PDB entry 7OUT | X-ray diffraction, 3.20 A resolution | chains C and D of the 4 polymer chains in the assembly

[Chain C]
Protein: Reverse transcriptase/ribonuclease H
From: Human immunodeficiency virus type 1 group M subtype B (isolate BH10)
Notes: EC 2.7.7.49, 2.7.7.7, 3.1.26.13, 3.1.13.2
UniProtKB: P03366 (POL_HV1B1); residues 1-554 here correspond to UniProt positions 600-1153 (UniProt number = residue number + 599)
Sequence (556 residues; numbered -1 to 554; the number before each row is that of its first residue; numbers below 1 keep their minus sign (Met-1 is residue -1)):
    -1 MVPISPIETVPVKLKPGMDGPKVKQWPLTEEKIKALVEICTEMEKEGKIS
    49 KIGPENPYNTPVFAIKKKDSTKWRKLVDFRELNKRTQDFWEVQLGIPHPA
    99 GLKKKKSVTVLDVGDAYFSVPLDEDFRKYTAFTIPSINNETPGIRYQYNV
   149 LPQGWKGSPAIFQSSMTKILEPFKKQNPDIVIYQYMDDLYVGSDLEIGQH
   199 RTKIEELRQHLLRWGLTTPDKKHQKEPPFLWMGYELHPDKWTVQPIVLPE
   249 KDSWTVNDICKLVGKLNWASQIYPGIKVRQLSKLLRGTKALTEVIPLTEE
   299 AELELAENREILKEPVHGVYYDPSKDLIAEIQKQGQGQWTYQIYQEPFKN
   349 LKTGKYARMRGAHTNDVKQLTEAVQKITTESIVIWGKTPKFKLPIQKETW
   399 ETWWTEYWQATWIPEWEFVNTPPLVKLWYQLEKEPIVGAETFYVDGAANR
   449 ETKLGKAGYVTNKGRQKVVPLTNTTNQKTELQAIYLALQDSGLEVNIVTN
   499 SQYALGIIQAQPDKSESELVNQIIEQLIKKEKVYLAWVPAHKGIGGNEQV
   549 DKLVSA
Not modelled in the structure: -1
Sequence notes: initiating methionine (-1); expression tag (0); conflict Cys258 (Gln857 in P03366), Ser280 (Cys879 in P03366), Asn498 (Asp1097 in P03366)
Curated features (UniProtKB/Swiss-Prot):
  - region: Phe227 to His235 (RT 'primer grip')
  - motif: Trp398 to Trp414 (Tryptophan repeat motif)
  - binding site (Mg(2+)): Asp110, Asp185, Asp186, Asp443, Glu478, Asp549
  - site: Trp401 (Essential for RT p66/p51 heterodimerization), Trp414 (Essential for RT p66/p51 heterodimerization), Phe440, Tyr441 (Cleavage)

[Chain D]
Protein: Reverse transcriptase/ribonuclease H
From: Human immunodeficiency virus type 1 group M subtype B (isolate BH10)
Notes: EC 2.7.7.49, 2.7.7.7, 3.1.26.13, 3.1.13.2
UniProtKB: P03366 (POL_HV1B1); residues 1-428 here correspond to UniProt positions 600-1027 (UniProt number = residue number + 599)
Sequence (428 residues; each row starts with the number of its first residue):
     1 PISPIETVPVKLKPGMDGPKVKQWPLTEEKIKALVEICTEMEKEGKISKI
    51 GPENPYNTPVFAIKKKDSTKWRKLVDFRELNKRTQDFWEVQLGIPHPAGL
   101 KKKKSVTVLDVGDAYFSVPLDEDFRKYTAFTIPSINNETPGIRYQYNVLP
   151 QGWKGSPAIFQSSMTKILEPFKKQNPDIVIYQYMDDLYVGSDLEIGQHRT
   201 KIEELRQHLLRWGLTTPDKKHQKEPPFLWMGYELHPDKWTVQPIVLPEKD
   251 SWTVNDIQKLVGKLNWASQIYPGIKVRQLSKLLRGTKALTEVIPLTEEAE
   301 LELAENREILKEPVHGVYYDPSKDLIAEIQKQGQGQWTYQIYQEPFKNLK
   351 TGKYARMRGAHTNDVKQLTEAVQKITTESIVIWGKTPKFKLPIQKETWET
   401 WWTEYWQATWIPEWEFVNTPPLVKLWYQ
Not modelled in the structure: 1-3, 215-228
Sequence notes: conflict Ser280 (Cys879 in P03366)
Curated features (UniProtKB/Swiss-Prot):
  - region: Phe227 to His235 (RT 'primer grip')
  - motif: Trp398 to Trp414 (Tryptophan repeat motif)
  - binding site (Mg(2+)): Asp110, Asp185, Asp186
  - site (Essential for RT p66/p51 heterodimerization): Trp401, Trp414

[Chain C / chain D interface]
Residue-residue contacts (117):
  Val8(C) - Glu53(D)
  Pro9(C) - Glu53(D)
  Gln85(C) - Glu53(D)  hydrogen bond (side chain-backbone)
  Asp86(C) - Lys20(D)  salt bridge
  Asp86(C) - Pro55(D)
  Phe87(C) - Pro52(D)
  Phe87(C) - Glu53(D)
  Trp88(C) - Val21(D)
  Trp88(C) - Lys22(D)
  Trp88(C) - Pro52(D)  hydrogen bond (backbone-backbone)
  Trp88(C) - Asn54(D)
  Trp88(C) - Pro55(D)
  Trp88(C) - Asn57(D)
  Trp88(C) - Thr131(D)
  Trp88(C) - Arg143(D)
  Val90(C) - Pro140(D)
  Val90(C) - Gly141(D)  hydrogen bond (backbone-backbone)
  Val90(C) - Arg143(D)
  Gln91(C) - Pro140(D)
  Leu92(C) - Pro133(D)  hydrophobic
  Leu92(C) - Asn137(D)
  Gly93(C) - Asn137(D)  hydrogen bond (backbone-side chain)
  Ile94(C) - Asn137(D)
  Pro95(C) - Asn136(D)
  Pro95(C) - Asn137(D)
  His96(C) - Asn136(D)  hydrogen bond (backbone-side chain)
  Gly99(C) - Asn136(D)
  Ala158(C) - Pro52(D)
  Ser162(C) - Pro52(D)
  Thr165(C) - Pro140(D)
  Glu169(C) - Lys49(D)  salt bridge
  Lys172(C) - Thr139(D)
  Ile180(C) - Glu138(D)
  Tyr181(C) - Asn136(D)
  Tyr181(C) - Glu138(D)
  Gln182(C) - Glu138(D)  hydrogen bond (backbone-backbone)
  Gln182(C) - Pro140(D)
  Gln373(C) - Glu396(D)
  Gln373(C) - Thr397(D)  hydrogen bond
  Thr376(C) - Thr400(D)
  Thr376(C) - Trp401(D)
  Ile380(C) - Leu26(D)
  Ile380(C) - Thr27(D)
  Val381(C) - Pro25(D)  hydrophobic
  Val381(C) - Ile135(D)
  Val381(C) - Asn136(D)  hydrogen bond (backbone-backbone)
  Val381(C) - Asn137(D)
  Ile382(C) - Ile135(D)
  Ile382(C) - Asn136(D)
  Trp383(C) - Ile135(D)
  Gly384(C) - Thr27(D)
  Gly384(C) - Glu28(D)  hydrogen bond (backbone-backbone)
  Gly384(C) - Ile135(D)
  Thr386(C) - Trp401(D)
  Trp402(C) - Lys331(D)  hydrogen bond (backbone-side chain)
  Trp402(C) - His361(D)
  Trp402(C) - Thr362(D)
  Trp402(C) - Asp364(D)
  Tyr405(C) - Lys331(D)  hydrogen bond (backbone-side chain)
  Trp406(C) - Lys331(D)
  Trp406(C) - Asn418(D)  hydrogen bond
  Trp406(C) - Thr419(D)
  Trp406(C) - Pro420(D)
  Trp406(C) - Pro421(D)
  Gln407(C) - Lys331(D)  hydrogen bond (backbone-side chain)
  Gln407(C) - Pro392(D)
  Gln407(C) - Ile393(D)
  Gln407(C) - Gln394(D)
  Gln407(C) - Val417(D)  hydrogen bond (side chain-backbone)
  Gln407(C) - Asn418(D)
  Ala408(C) - Leu368(D)  hydrophobic
  Ala408(C) - Pro392(D)  hydrogen bond (backbone-backbone)
  Ala408(C) - Ile393(D)
  Thr409(C) - Asp364(D)
  Trp410(C) - Thr362(D)  hydrogen bond (side chain-backbone)
  Trp410(C) - Asn363(D)
  Trp410(C) - Trp401(D)  hydrophobic
  Trp410(C) - Tyr405(D)
  Pro412(C) - Trp401(D)
  Pro433(C) - Asn255(D)
  Pro433(C) - Leu289(D)  hydrophobic
  Pro433(C) - Thr290(D)
  Ile434(C) - Thr290(D)
  Val435(C) - Thr290(D)
  Thr439(C) - Ala288(D)
  Thr439(C) - Leu289(D)  hydrogen bond (side chain-backbone)
  Tyr441(C) - Gln258(D)
  Tyr441(C) - Thr286(D)
  Tyr441(C) - Lys287(D)  hydrogen bond (side chain-backbone)
  Val458(C) - Thr286(D)
  Thr459(C) - Thr286(D)
  Asn460(C) - Thr286(D)
  Asn460(C) - Lys287(D)
  Asn460(C) - Ala288(D)
  Asn494(C) - Leu289(D)
  Val496(C) - Gln258(D)
  Val496(C) - Leu289(D)  hydrophobic
  Gln500(C) - Trp266(D)
  Gly504(C) - Pro420(D)
  Gln507(C) - Pro421(D)
  Tyr532(C) - Asn255(D)  hydrogen bond
  Tyr532(C) - Leu289(D)  hydrophobic
  Val536(C) - Gln258(D)
  Pro537(C) - Gly262(D)
  Pro537(C) - Asn265(D)
  Lys540(C) - Asn265(D)
  Lys540(C) - Arg277(D)
  Lys540(C) - Ser280(D)
  Gly541(C) - Ser280(D)
  Gly541(C) - Leu283(D)
  Ile542(C) - Val261(D)  hydrophobic
  Ile542(C) - Leu283(D)
  Gly543(C) - Leu283(D)  hydrogen bond (backbone-backbone)
  Gly543(C) - Arg284(D)
  Gly543(C) - Gly285(D)
  Gly544(C) - Thr286(D)
  Gln547(C) - Arg284(D)  hydrogen bond (side chain-backbone)
Other interface residues (no listed pair), chain C (68 interface residues in all): Leu100, Ile159, Gln161, Arg358, Thr377, Thr403, Ala534, Trp535
Other interface residues (no listed pair), chain D (67 interface residues in all): Ile50, Gly51, Val254, Lys259, Val276, Gly333, Trp337, Val365, Val423

[In short]
68 residues of chain C face 67 of chain D across their interface; the contacts include 21 hydrogen bonds and 2
salt bridges. Among the polar pairs are Asp86(C)-Lys20(D), Glu169(C)-Lys49(D) and Gln85(C)-Glu53(D).
Chain C is Reverse transcriptase/ribonuclease H and chain D is Reverse transcriptase/ribonuclease H, both from
Human immunodeficiency virus type 1 group M subtype B (isolate BH10); the structure, HIV-1 reverse
transcriptase complex with DNA and inhibitor rmc-264, was determined by X-ray diffraction together with 7OT6,
7OTA, 7OTK, 7OTN, 7OTX and 7OTZ from the same study.
